Entry 8DPN (electron microscopy, 2.49 A resolution); this record covers chains A and B of the 4 polymer chains in the assembly.

Chain A:
Protein: Nitrogenase molybdenum-iron protein alpha chain
From: Azotobacter vinelandii DJ
Notes: EC 1.18.6.1
UniProtKB: P07328 (NIFD_AZOVI); numbering as in UniProt (aligned over 1-492)
Sequence (492 residues; numbered 1 to 492; the number before each row is that of its first residue):
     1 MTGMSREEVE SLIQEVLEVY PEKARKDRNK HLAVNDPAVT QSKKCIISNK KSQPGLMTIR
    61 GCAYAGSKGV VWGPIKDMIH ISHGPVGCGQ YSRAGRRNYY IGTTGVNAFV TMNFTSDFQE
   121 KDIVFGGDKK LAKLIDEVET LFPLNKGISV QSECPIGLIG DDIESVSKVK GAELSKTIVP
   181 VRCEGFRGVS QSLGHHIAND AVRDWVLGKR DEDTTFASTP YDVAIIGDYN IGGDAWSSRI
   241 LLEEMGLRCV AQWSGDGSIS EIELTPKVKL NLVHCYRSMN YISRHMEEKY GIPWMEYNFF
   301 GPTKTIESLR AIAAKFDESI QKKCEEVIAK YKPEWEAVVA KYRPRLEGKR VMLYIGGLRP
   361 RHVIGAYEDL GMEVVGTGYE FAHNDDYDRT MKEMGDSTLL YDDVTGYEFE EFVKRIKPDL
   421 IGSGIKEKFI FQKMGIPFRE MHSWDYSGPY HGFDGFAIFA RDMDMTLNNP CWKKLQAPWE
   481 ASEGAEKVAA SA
Disordered / not traced: 1-3, 481-492
Curated features (UniProtKB/Swiss-Prot):
  - binding site ([8Fe-7S] cluster): Cys62, Cys88, Cys154
  - binding site ([7Fe-Mo-9S-C-homocitryl] cluster): Cys275, His442
  - mutagenesis: His195 (H195Q: No nitrogenase activity)
Metal / ion sites: fe(8)-S(7) cluster Fe: Cys62, Cys88, Cys154 (shared with Cys70(B), Cys95(B), Cys153(B) of chain B); Fe ion near Cys275 (its only coordinating residue here)
Ligand contacts:
  - fe(8)-S(7) cluster (CLF): Cys62, Tyr64, Pro85, Val86, Gly87, Cys88, Tyr91, Glu153, Cys154, Gly185
  - 3-hydroxy-3-carboxy-adipic acid (HCA): Ala65, Gly95, Arg96, Gln191, Gly424, Ile425, Lys426, His442
  - ICS (iron-sulfur-molybdenum cluster with interstitial carbon): Val70, Arg96, His195, Tyr229, Ile231, Cys275, Arg277, Ser278, Ile355, Gly356, Gly357, Leu358, Arg359, Pro360, Phe381, Met441, His442

Chain B:
Protein: Nitrogenase molybdenum-iron protein beta chain
From: Azotobacter vinelandii DJ
Notes: EC 1.18.6.1
UniProtKB: C1DGZ8 (C1DGZ8_AZOVD); residue numbers follow UniProt; this construct covers 1-523
Sequence (523 residues; numbered 1 to 523; the number before each row is that of its first residue):
     1 MSQQVDKIKA SYPLFLDQDY KDMLAKKRDG FEEKYPQDKI DEVFQWTTTK EYQELNFQRE
    61 ALTVNPAKAC QPLGAVLCAL GFEKTMPYVH GSQGCVAYFR SYFNRHFREP VSCVSDSMTE
   121 DAAVFGGQQN MKDGLQNCKA TYKPDMIAVS TTCMAEVIGD DLNAFINNSK KEGFIPDEFP
   181 VPFAHTPSFV GSHVTGWDNM FEGIARYFTL KSMDDKVVGS NKKINIVPGF ETYLGNFRVI
   241 KRMLSEMGVG YSLLSDPEEV LDTPADGQFR MYAGGTTQEE MKDAPNALNT VLLQPWHLEK
   301 TKKFVEGTWK HEVPKLNIPM GLDWTDEFLM KVSEISGQPI PASLTKERGR LVDMMTDSHT
   361 WLHGKRFALW GDPDFVMGLV KFLLELGCEP VHILCHNGNK RWKKAVDAIL AASPYGKNAT
   421 VYIGKDLWHL RSLVFTDKPD FMIGNSYGKF IQRDTLHKGK EFEVPLIRIG FPIFDRHHLH
   481 RSTTLGYEGA MQILTTLVNS ILERLDEETR GMQATDYNHD LVR
Disordered / not traced: 1
Metal / ion sites: fe(8)-S(7) cluster Fe: Cys70, Cys95, Cys153 (shared with Cys62(A), Cys88(A), Cys154(A) of chain A); Fe ion site 1: Arg108 (shared with 2 residues of chain D); Fe ion site 2: Asp353, Asp357 (shared with 2 residues of chain D)
Ligand contacts: fe(8)-S(7) cluster (CLF): Cys70, Pro72, Ser92, Gly94, Cys95, Tyr98, Phe99, Thr152, Cys153, Ser188

How chain A and chain B interact:
Contacting residue pairs - 187 pairs, chain A then chain B:
  Val19(A) - Ala140(B)
  Val19(A) - Lys143(B)
  Tyr20(A) - Thr141(B)
  Pro21(A) - Asn137(B)
  Pro21(A) - Ala140(B)
  Lys23(A) - Asp133(B)  salt bridge
  Ala24(A) - Asn137(B)
  Ser52(A) - Gln93(B)  hydrogen bond
  Gln53(A) - Asn137(B)
  Pro54(A) - Ser115(B)
  Pro54(A) - Asp116(B)
  Pro54(A) - Asn130(B)
  Pro54(A) - Gly134(B)
  Pro54(A) - Asn137(B)  hydrogen bond (backbone-side chain)
  Gly55(A) - Val114(B)
  Gly55(A) - Ser115(B)  hydrogen bond (backbone-backbone)
  Gly55(A) - Gly134(B)
  Gly55(A) - Asn137(B)
  Gly55(A) - Cys138(B)
  Gly55(A) - Tyr142(B)
  Leu56(A) - Asn137(B)
  Leu56(A) - Thr141(B)
  Leu56(A) - Tyr142(B)  hydrogen bond (backbone-side chain)
  Met57(A) - Arg100(B)
  Met57(A) - Cys113(B)
  Met57(A) - Val114(B)
  Met57(A) - Tyr142(B)
  Met57(A) - Met271(B)  hydrophobic
  Thr58(A) - Gln93(B)
  Thr58(A) - Arg100(B)
  Ile59(A) - Arg100(B)
  Arg60(A) - Gln93(B)
  Arg60(A) - Ala97(B)
  Gly61(A) - Gln93(B)  hydrogen bond (backbone-side chain)
  Gly61(A) - Gly94(B)
  Cys62(A) - Gly94(B)
  Ala65(A) - Tyr98(B)
  Lys76(A) - Glu32(B)  salt bridge
  Pro85(A) - Ser188(B)
  Val86(A) - Pro66(B)  hydrophobic
  Val86(A) - Lys68(B)
  Val86(A) - Ala69(B)
  Gln90(A) - Pro66(B)  hydrogen bond (side chain-backbone)
  Gln90(A) - Ala67(B)
  Gln90(A) - Lys68(B)
  Gln90(A) - Tyr102(B)
  Gln90(A) - Tyr447(B)  hydrogen bond (backbone-side chain)
  Tyr91(A) - Ala69(B)
  Tyr91(A) - Cys70(B)  hydrogen bond (side chain-backbone)
  Tyr91(A) - Leu73(B)
  Tyr91(A) - Tyr98(B)  hydrophobic
  Tyr91(A) - Phe99(B)  hydrophobic
  Tyr91(A) - Tyr102(B)  hydrophobic
  Ser92(A) - Tyr98(B)
  Arg93(A) - Asn65(B)  hydrogen bond
  Arg93(A) - Tyr447(B)
  Arg93(A) - Phe450(B)
  Gly95(A) - Arg105(B)  hydrogen bond (backbone-side chain)
  Tyr99(A) - Ser11(B)
  Thr103(A) - Ile40(B)
  Thr104(A) - Arg453(B)
  Val106(A) - Ile40(B)
  Val106(A) - Val43(B)  hydrophobic
  Val106(A) - Phe44(B)  hydrophobic
  Asn107(A) - Lys34(B)
  Met112(A) - Val64(B)  hydrophobic
  Met112(A) - Asn65(B)
  Met112(A) - Trp428(B)  hydrophobic
  Asn113(A) - Thr63(B)
  Asn113(A) - Val64(B)
  Asn113(A) - Asn65(B)  hydrogen bond (backbone-backbone)
  Asn113(A) - Pro66(B)
  Phe114(A) - Thr63(B)
  Phe114(A) - Val64(B)  hydrophobic
  Thr115(A) - Thr63(B)  hydrogen bond (backbone-backbone)
  Ser116(A) - Ala61(B)
  Asp117(A) - Thr63(B)  hydrogen bond
  Asp117(A) - Lys68(B)  salt bridge
  Asp117(A) - His396(B)
  Phe118(A) - Phe189(B)
  Gln119(A) - Phe189(B)
  Glu120(A) - Phe189(B)  hydrogen bond (backbone-backbone)
  Glu120(A) - Val190(B)
  Ile123(A) - Phe189(B)  hydrophobic
  Lys130(A) - Ala61(B)
  Lys133(A) - Glu60(B)
  Lys133(A) - Ala61(B)
  Leu134(A) - Ala61(B)
  Leu134(A) - Leu62(B)  hydrophobic
  Glu137(A) - Gln58(B)
  Glu137(A) - Arg59(B)
  Glu137(A) - Glu60(B)  hydrogen bond (side chain-backbone)
  Glu137(A) - Ala61(B)  hydrogen bond (side chain-backbone)
  Glu137(A) - Leu62(B)  hydrogen bond (side chain-backbone)
  Val138(A) - Leu62(B)  hydrophobic
  Thr140(A) - Trp46(B)
  Leu141(A) - Tyr52(B)  hydrogen bond (backbone-side chain)
  Leu141(A) - Asn56(B)
  Leu141(A) - Arg59(B)
  Phe142(A) - Trp428(B)  hydrophobic
  Pro143(A) - Trp46(B)
  Leu144(A) - Tyr35(B)
  Leu144(A) - Lys39(B)
  Leu144(A) - Val43(B)  hydrophobic
  Lys146(A) - Glu32(B)
  Lys146(A) - Glu33(B)  hydrogen bond (side chain-backbone)
  Lys146(A) - Lys34(B)
  Lys146(A) - Tyr35(B)
  Leu158(A) - Met154(B)
  Leu158(A) - Val157(B)  hydrophobic
  Leu158(A) - Ile158(B)  hydrophobic
  Ile159(A) - Val157(B)  hydrophobic
  Phe186(A) - Thr119(B)
  Phe186(A) - Glu120(B)  hydrogen bond (backbone-backbone)
  Phe186(A) - Met154(B)  hydrophobic
  Arg187(A) - Glu120(B)  salt bridge
  Gly188(A) - Thr119(B)
  Gly188(A) - Glu120(B)
  Val189(A) - Gln93(B)  hydrogen bond (backbone-side chain)
  Arg210(A) - Glu33(B)  salt bridge
  Gly232(A) - Ser11(B)
  Gly232(A) - Phe15(B)
  Gly233(A) - Phe15(B)
  Trp236(A) - Phe15(B)  hydrophobic
  Trp236(A) - Met23(B)
  Trp236(A) - Leu24(B)
  Ser237(A) - Tyr20(B)
  Arg239(A) - Met23(B)
  Arg239(A) - Lys27(B)
  Arg239(A) - Phe31(B)
  Ile240(A) - Asp19(B)
  Ile240(A) - Tyr20(B)  hydrophobic
  Ile240(A) - Met23(B)
  Arg248(A) - Phe31(B)
  Cys249(A) - Phe31(B)
  Val250(A) - Phe31(B)
  Gln252(A) - Lys27(B)
  Asp256(A) - Lys27(B)  salt bridge
  Ser258(A) - Phe31(B)
  Ser258(A) - Glu32(B)
  Ser260(A) - Phe31(B)
  Ser260(A) - Glu32(B)  hydrogen bond (side chain-backbone)
  Ser260(A) - Glu33(B)  hydrogen bond
  Glu261(A) - Lys27(B)  salt bridge
  Glu261(A) - Phe31(B)
  Glu261(A) - Glu32(B)
  Lys330(A) - Ser2(B)
  Glu334(A) - Ser2(B)  hydrogen bond
  Glu334(A) - Gln3(B)
  Ala337(A) - Val5(B)
  Lys341(A) - Val5(B)
  Tyr342(A) - Ile8(B)
  Tyr407(A) - Thr141(B)
  Tyr407(A) - Tyr142(B)  hydrophobic
  Glu410(A) - Phe269(B)
  Ile425(A) - Ser101(B)
  Ile425(A) - Asn104(B)
  Lys426(A) - Arg100(B)
  Lys426(A) - Asn104(B)
  Phe429(A) - Asn104(B)
  Phe429(A) - Arg108(B)
  Phe429(A) - Glu109(B)
  Phe429(A) - Pro110(B)
  Ile430(A) - Pro110(B)  hydrophobic
  Ile430(A) - Phe269(B)  hydrophobic
  Lys433(A) - Glu109(B)  salt bridge
  Lys433(A) - Pro110(B)
  Lys433(A) - Thr263(B)  hydrogen bond (side chain-backbone)
  Lys433(A) - Pro264(B)
  Lys433(A) - Gly267(B)  hydrogen bond (backbone-backbone)
  Lys433(A) - Gln268(B)  hydrogen bond (backbone-backbone)
  Met434(A) - Gly267(B)
  Met434(A) - Phe269(B)  hydrophobic
  Gly448(A) - Ala10(B)
  Gly448(A) - Ser11(B)  hydrogen bond (backbone-backbone)
  Pro449(A) - Phe15(B)  hydrophobic
  Asp454(A) - Ser2(B)  hydrogen bond (side chain-backbone)
  Asp454(A) - Gln3(B)  hydrogen bond (backbone-side chain)
  Asp454(A) - Tyr20(B)  hydrogen bond
  Ala457(A) - Ile8(B)
  Ile458(A) - Gln3(B)
  Ile458(A) - Ile8(B)  hydrophobic
  Ile458(A) - Lys9(B)
  Arg461(A) - Ile8(B)  hydrogen bond (side chain-backbone)
  Leu475(A) - Ala265(B)
  Leu475(A) - Asp266(B)
  Leu475(A) - Gly267(B)
Other interface residues (no listed pair), chain A (110 interface residues in all): Tyr64, Asp77, Ile81, Gly87, Cys88, Ala94, Ile101, Gly105, Thr111, Cys154, Pro155, Phe216, Glu243, Tyr331, Val338, Thr405, Gly406, Ser447
Other interface residues (no listed pair), chain B (97 interface residues in all): Leu14, Leu55, Ser92, Ser112, Ser117, Met118, Ala123, Gln136, Cys153, Leu427, His457

Summary:
Chain A and chain B form an interface of 110 and 97 residues respectively; the contacts include 32 hydrogen
bonds and 8 salt bridges. Polar pairs include Lys23(A)-Asp133(B), Lys76(A)-Glu32(B) and Asp117(A)-Lys68(B).
Fe(8)-S(7) cluster is bound between chain A and chain B.
Here chain A is Nitrogenase molybdenum-iron protein alpha chain and chain B is Nitrogenase molybdenum-iron
protein beta chain, both from Azotobacter vinelandii DJ. Entry 8DPN (CryoEM structure of Azotobacter
vinelandii nitrogenase MoFeP during catalytic N2 reduction) was determined by electron microscopy together
with 7UT6, 7UT7, 7UT8, 7UT9 and 7UTA from the same study.
